PDB entry 7APD | electron microscopy, 3.90 A resolution | chains E and T of the 10 polymer chains in the assembly

== Chain E ==
Name: Replication protein E1
Source organism: Bovine papillomavirus
Notes: EC 3.6.4.12
Reference sequence: P03116 (VE1_BPV1); residue numbers follow UniProt; this construct covers 308-605
Amino-acid sequence (298 residues; each row starts with the number of its first residue):
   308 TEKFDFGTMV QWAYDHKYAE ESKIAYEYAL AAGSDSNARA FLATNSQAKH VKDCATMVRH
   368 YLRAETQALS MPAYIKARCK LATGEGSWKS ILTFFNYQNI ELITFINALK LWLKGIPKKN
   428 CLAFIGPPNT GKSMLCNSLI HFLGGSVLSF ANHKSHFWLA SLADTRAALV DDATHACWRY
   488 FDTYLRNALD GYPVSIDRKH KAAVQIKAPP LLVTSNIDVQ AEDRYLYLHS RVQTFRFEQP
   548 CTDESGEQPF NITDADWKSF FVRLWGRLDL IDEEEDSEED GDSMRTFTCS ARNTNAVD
Unresolved in the structure: 595-605
Curated features (UniProtKB/Swiss-Prot):
  - binding site (ATP): Gly433 to Ser440
  - cross-link: Lys514 (Glycyl lysine isopeptide (Lys-Gly) (interchain with G-Cter in SUMO))
Reported in the primary citation:
  - binding site for the 36-nt DNA strand (chain T): Lys310, Thr351 to Ser353
  - mutagenesis - K310A, N352G, N352K: decreased catalytic activity
  - binding site for the 40-nt DNA strand: Lys506, His507

== Chain T ==
Molecule: 36-nt DNA strand
Sequence (36 nucleotides; numbered 42 to 77; the number before each row is that of its first residue):
    42 CCCCCCCGTG CGCGCTGAGG TGCGGTGTGA AATACA

== Chain E / chain T interface ==
Residue-residue contacts - 8 pairs, chain E then chain T:
  Lys310(E) - DC52(T)  base contact
  Asp312(E) - DG51(T)  hydrogen bond to the base
  Gln318(E) - DG49(T)  hydrogen bond to the base
  Met591(E) - DG49(T)  hydrogen bond to the base
  Arg592(E) - DG49(T)  hydrogen bond to the base
  Thr593(E) - DG49(T)  hydrogen bond to the base
  Phe594(E) - DG49(T)  base contact
  Phe594(E) - DT50(T)  base contact

== Overview ==
7 residues of chain E and 4 residues of chain T are in contact, with 5 hydrogen bonds. Polar contacts include
Asp312(E)-DG51(T), Gln318(E)-DG49(T) and Met591(E)-DG49(T). The paper reports a binding site for the 36-nt DNA
strand (chain T) at Lys310(E) and Thr351(E); K310A, N352G and N352K of chain E reduce catalytic activity.
Chain E is Replication protein E1 (Bovine papillomavirus) and chain T is a 36-nt DNA strand; the structure,
Bovine Papillomavirus E1 DNA helicase-replication fork complex, was determined by electron microscopy.
